PDB entry 8F5Y | X-ray diffraction, 2.15 A resolution | chains B and D of the 4 polymer chains in the assembly

[Chain B]
Protein: Nuclear receptor subfamily 1 group I member 2
Source organism: Homo sapiens
UniProt: O75469 (NR1I2_HUMAN), isoform O75469-3; residues 130-434 here correspond to UniProt positions 153-457 (UniProt number = residue number + 23)
Sequence (316 residues; numbered 119 to 434; the number before each row is that of its first residue):
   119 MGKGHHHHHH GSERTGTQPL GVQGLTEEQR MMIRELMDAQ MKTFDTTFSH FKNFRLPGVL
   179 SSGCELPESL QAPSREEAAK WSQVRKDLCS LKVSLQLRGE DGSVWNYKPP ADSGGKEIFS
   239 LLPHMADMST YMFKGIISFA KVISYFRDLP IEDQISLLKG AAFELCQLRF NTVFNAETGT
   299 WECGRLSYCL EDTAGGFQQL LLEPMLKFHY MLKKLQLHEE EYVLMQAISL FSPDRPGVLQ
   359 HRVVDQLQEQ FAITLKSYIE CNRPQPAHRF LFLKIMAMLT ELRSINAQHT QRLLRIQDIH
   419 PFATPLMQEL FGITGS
Unresolved in the structure: 119-141, 178-209, 229-237, 309-320, 432-434
Construct notes: initiating methionine (119); expression tag (120-129)
Residues lining bound ligands: JQ1 ((6S)-6-(2-tert-butoxy-2-oxoethyl)-4-(4-chlorophenyl)-2,3,9-trimethyl-6,7-dihydrothieno[3,2-f][1,2,4]triazolo[4,3-a][1,4]diazepin-10-ium): Leu240, Met243, Ala244, Met246, Ser247, Phe251, Phe281, Gln285, Phe288, Trp299, Glu321, Met323, His327, His407, Leu411, Phe420, Met425, Phe429
What the authors report for this chain:
  - binding site for JQ1: Ser208, Leu209, Leu240, Met243, Ala244, Phe288, Trp299, Tyr306

[Chain D]
Protein: Nuclear receptor coactivator 1
Notes: EC 2.3.1.48
UniProt: Q15788 (NCOA1_HUMAN), isoform Q15788-2; residues 676-700 here = UniProt positions 676-700
Sequence (25 residues; each row starts with the number of its first residue):
   676 CPSSHSSLTE RHKILHRLLQ EGSPS
Unresolved in the structure: 676-681, 697-700
UniProt features mapped onto this chain:
  - motif: Leu690 to Leu694 (LXXLL motif 4)
  - modified residue: Ser698 (Phosphoserine)
  - mutagenesis: Leu693 to Leu694 (Slightly affects interactions with steroid receptors. Abolishes interactions with steroid receptors; when associated with A-636; A-637; A-752 and A-753)

[Chain B / chain D interface]
Residue-residue contacts - 24 pairs, chain B then chain D:
  Ile255(B) with Leu693(D), hydrophobic; Leu694(D), hydrophobic
  Lys259(B) with Leu694(D), hydrogen bond (side chain-backbone); Gln695(D), hydrogen bond (side chain-backbone); Glu696(D)
  Phe264(B) with Leu694(D), hydrophobic
  Ile269(B) with His691(D); Leu694(D), hydrophobic
  Glu270(B) with Leu683(D)
  Gln272(B) with Leu694(D)
  Ile273(B) with His687(D); Leu694(D), hydrophobic
  Ser274(B) with Leu683(D)
  Leu276(B) with Leu690(D), hydrophobic; Leu694(D), hydrophobic
  Lys277(B) with His687(D), hydrogen bond
  Pro423(B) with Ile689(D), hydrophobic
  Leu424(B) with Leu693(D), hydrophobic
  Glu427(B) with Arg686(D); His687(D), hydrogen bond (backbone-side chain); Lys688(D), hydrogen bond (side chain-backbone); Ile689(D), hydrogen bond (side chain-backbone); Leu690(D), hydrogen bond (side chain-backbone)
  Leu428(B) with Leu690(D), hydrophobic
Also at the interface, not in a pair above, chain B (15 interface residues in all): Lys252
Also at the interface, not in a pair above, chain D (12 interface residues in all): Thr684

[In short]
15 residues of chain B face 12 of chain D across their interface; the contacts include 7 hydrogen bonds. Among
the polar pairs are Lys259(B)-Leu694(D), Lys259(B)-Gln695(D) and Lys277(B)-His687(D). Bound to chain B:
compound JQ1. From the paper: a binding site for JQ1 at Ser208(B), Leu209(B) and Leu240(B) among others.
Chain B is Nuclear receptor subfamily 1 group I member 2 (Homo sapiens) and chain D is Nuclear receptor
coactivator 1; the structure, Crystal structure of pregnane X receptor ligand binding domain complexed with
JQ1, was determined by X-ray diffraction.
